7K5K - chains A and E of the 6 polymer chains in the assembly; structure by electron microscopy, 2.66 A resolution.

Chain A (and E):
Name: M17 leucyl aminopeptidase, putative
From: Plasmodium vivax
Notes: EC 3.4.11.1; chain E of this document is another copy of the same molecule, construct and numbering; everything in this record applies to it too
UniProt: A0A1G4HHP8 (A0A1G4HHP8_PLAVI); numbering as in UniProt (aligned over 73-621)
Amino-acid sequence (555 residues; row label = number of the first residue in the row):
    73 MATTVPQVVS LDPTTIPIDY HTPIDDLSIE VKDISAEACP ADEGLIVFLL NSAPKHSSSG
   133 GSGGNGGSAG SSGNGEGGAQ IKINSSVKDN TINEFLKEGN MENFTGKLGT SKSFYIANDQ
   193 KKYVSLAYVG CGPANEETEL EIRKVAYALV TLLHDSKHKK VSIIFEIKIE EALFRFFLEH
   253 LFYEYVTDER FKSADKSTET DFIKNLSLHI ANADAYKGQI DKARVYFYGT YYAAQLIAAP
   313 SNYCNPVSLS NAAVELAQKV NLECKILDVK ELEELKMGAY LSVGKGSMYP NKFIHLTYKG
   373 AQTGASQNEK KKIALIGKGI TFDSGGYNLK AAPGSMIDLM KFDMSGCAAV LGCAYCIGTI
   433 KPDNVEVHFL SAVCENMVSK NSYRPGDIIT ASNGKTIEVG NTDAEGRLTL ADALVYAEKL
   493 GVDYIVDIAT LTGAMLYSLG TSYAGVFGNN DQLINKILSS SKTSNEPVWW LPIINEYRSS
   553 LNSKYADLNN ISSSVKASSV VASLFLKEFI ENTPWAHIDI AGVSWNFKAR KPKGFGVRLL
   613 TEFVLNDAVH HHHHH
Unresolved in the structure: 73-74, 620-627
Sequence notes: expression tag (622-627)
Ion coordination: Mn2+ site 1: K390, D395, D415, E477; Mn2+ site 2: D395, D475, E477
Small-molecule neighbours: carbonate ion (CO3): K390, D475, A476, E477, G478, R479, L503, T504
What the authors report for this chain:
  - Mn2+ coordination: K390, D395, D415, D475, E477
  - mutagenesis - D395A/E477L: decreased catalytic activity

How chain A and chain E interact:
Residue-residue contacts (22):
  G132(A) with D267(E)
  F167(A) with Y195(E)
  E174(A) with K229(E)
  N175(A) with D227(E); S228(E)
  S185(A) with S185(E); F186(E)
  F186(A) with F186(E), hydrophobic; Y187(E)
  Y187(A) with F186(E); I188(E)
  I188(A) with Y187(E); Y195(E), hydrophobic
  K193(A) with N165(E); E166(E)
  Y195(A) with N162(E); E166(E); N172(E); I188(E), hydrophobic
  D227(A) with N175(E)
  S228(A) with N175(E)
  K229(A) with E174(E)
Other interface residues (no listed pair), chain A (16 interface residues in all): N172, K184, D267
Other interface residues (no listed pair), chain E (18 interface residues in all): S131, K184, A266

In short:
16 residues of chain A face 18 of chain E across their interface. Ligands of chain A: carbonate ion. K390(A),
D395(A), D415(A) and E477(A) form the Mn2+ site 1. The paper reports that D395A/E477L of chain A reduce
catalytic activity; Mn2+ coordination by K390(A), D395(A) and D415(A) among others.
Chain A and chain E are both M17 leucyl aminopeptidase, putative (Plasmodium vivax); the structure, Plasmodium
vivax M17 leucyl aminopeptidase Pv-M17, was determined by electron microscopy together with 6WVV from the same
study.
